PDB entry 5YS8 | X-ray diffraction, 2.80 A resolution | chains A and B of the 3 polymer chains in the assembly

Chain A (and B):
Molecule: Succinate-Acetate Permease
From: Citrobacter koseri ATCC BAA-895
Notes: chain B of this document is another copy of the same molecule, construct and numbering; everything in this record applies to it too
UniProt: A8ALU5 (A8ALU5_CITK8); numbering as in UniProt (aligned over 1-188)
Amino-acid sequence (192 residues; row label = number of the first residue in the row):
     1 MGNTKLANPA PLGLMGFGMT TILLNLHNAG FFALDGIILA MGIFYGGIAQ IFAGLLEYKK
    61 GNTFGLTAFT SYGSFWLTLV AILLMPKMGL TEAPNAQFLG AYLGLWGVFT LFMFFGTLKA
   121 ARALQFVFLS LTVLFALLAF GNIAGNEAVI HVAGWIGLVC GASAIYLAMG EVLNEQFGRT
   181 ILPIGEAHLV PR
Unresolved in the structure: 1-5, 188-192 (chain B: 1-5, 187-192)
Differences from the reference sequence: expression tag (189-192)
Small-molecule neighbours:
  - 7.8 monoacylglycerol (78M; (2S)-2,3-dihydroxypropyl(7Z)-pentadec-7-enoate), molecule 1: Ile43, Phe44, Met88
  - 7.8 monoacylglycerol (78M), molecule 2: Phe52, Leu55, Leu56, Tyr58, Lys59

Interface between chain A and chain B:
Pairs across the interface (76; chain A residue first):
  Ile51(A) - Phe52(B)  hydrophobic
  Leu55(A) - Phe52(B)  hydrophobic
  Glu57(A) - Ala7(B)
  Tyr58(A) - Leu6(B)
  Tyr58(A) - Ala7(B)  hydrogen bond (backbone-backbone)
  Tyr58(A) - Leu56(B)  hydrogen bond (side chain-backbone)
  Tyr58(A) - Lys59(B)
  Tyr58(A) - Lys60(B)
  Lys59(A) - Leu6(B)
  Lys59(A) - Lys59(B)
  Gly61(A) - Leu6(B)
  Gly61(A) - Ala7(B)
  Asn62(A) - Ala7(B)
  Thr63(A) - Ala7(B)
  Thr63(A) - Asn8(B)  hydrogen bond (side chain-backbone)
  Thr63(A) - Pro11(B)
  Thr63(A) - Glu175(B)  hydrogen bond
  Phe64(A) - Val172(B)  hydrophobic
  Phe64(A) - Gln176(B)
  Leu66(A) - Asn8(B)
  Leu66(A) - Pro9(B)  hydrophobic
  Leu66(A) - Leu56(B)  hydrophobic
  Thr67(A) - Pro11(B)
  Thr67(A) - Leu12(B)
  Thr70(A) - Leu12(B)
  Ser71(A) - Leu12(B)
  Ser71(A) - Tyr45(B)  hydrogen bond
  Ser74(A) - Tyr45(B)
  Ser74(A) - Ala49(B)
  Leu77(A) - Phe44(B)  hydrophobic
  Thr78(A) - Ala40(B)
  Thr78(A) - Met41(B)
  Thr78(A) - Phe44(B)
  Ala81(A) - Ala40(B)  hydrophobic
  Ala81(A) - Phe44(B)  hydrophobic
  Ile82(A) - Ile37(B)  hydrophobic
  Ile82(A) - Ala40(B)  hydrophobic
  Met85(A) - Ile43(B)  hydrophobic
  Met85(A) - Leu84(B)  hydrophobic
  Leu90(A) - Leu84(B)  hydrophobic
  Leu90(A) - Lys87(B)
  Leu90(A) - Met88(B)  hydrophobic
  Thr91(A) - Gly36(B)
  Thr91(A) - Leu39(B)
  Pro94(A) - Asp35(B)
  Asn95(A) - Phe32(B)
  Asn95(A) - Asp35(B)  hydrogen bond (backbone-side chain)
  Phe98(A) - Leu23(B)
  Phe98(A) - Phe32(B)  hydrophobic
  Phe98(A) - Ala33(B)
  Phe98(A) - Asp35(B)
  Phe98(A) - Ile37(B)
  Phe98(A) - Ile38(B)  hydrophobic
  Leu99(A) - Ile37(B)
  Ala101(A) - Leu26(B)  hydrophobic
  Tyr102(A) - Leu23(B)  hydrophobic
  Tyr102(A) - Ile37(B)  hydrophobic
  Tyr102(A) - Met41(B)  hydrophobic
  Leu105(A) - Met19(B)  hydrophobic
  Leu105(A) - Ile22(B)  hydrophobic
  Leu105(A) - Leu23(B)  hydrophobic
  Trp106(A) - Met19(B)
  Trp106(A) - Tyr45(B)  hydrophobic
  Phe109(A) - Met15(B)  hydrophobic
  Phe109(A) - Met169(B)  hydrophobic
  Phe112(A) - Met169(B)  hydrophobic
  Phe112(A) - Leu173(B)
  Phe112(A) - Leu182(B)  hydrophobic
  Met113(A) - Met169(B)  hydrophobic
  Met113(A) - Val172(B)  hydrophobic
  Phe115(A) - Leu173(B)
  Phe115(A) - Phe177(B)
  Gly116(A) - Leu173(B)
  Gly116(A) - Gln176(B)  hydrogen bond (backbone-side chain)
  Lys119(A) - Gln176(B)
  Lys119(A) - Phe177(B)
Other interface residues (no listed pair), chain A (38 interface residues in all): Gly89, Gln97, Leu118
Other interface residues (no listed pair), chain B (39 interface residues in all): Ile165

In short:
38 residues of chain A face 39 of chain B across their interface, with 7 hydrogen bonds. Polar contacts
include Tyr58(A)-Leu56(B), Thr63(A)-Asn8(B) and Thr63(A)-Glu175(B). Bound to chain A: 7.8 monoacylglycerol.
Chain A and chain B are both Succinate-Acetate Permease (Citrobacter koseri ATCC BAA-895); the structure, 2.8
angstrom crystal structure of Succinate-Acetate Permease from Citrobacter koseri, was determined by X-ray
diffraction together with 5YS3 from the same study.
